5JB5 - chain A; structure by X-ray diffraction, 1.60 A resolution.

== Chain A ==
Molecule: Pancreatic trypsin inhibitor
From: Bos taurus
Reference sequence: P00974 (BPT1_BOVIN); residues 1-58 here correspond to UniProt positions 36-93 (UniProt number = residue number + 35)
Chain sequence (58 residues; each row starts with the number of its first residue):
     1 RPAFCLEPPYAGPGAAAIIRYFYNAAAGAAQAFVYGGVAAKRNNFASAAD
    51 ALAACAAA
Disordered / not traced: 58
Differences from the reference sequence: variant A3 (Asp38 in P00974), A11 (Thr46 in P00974), A15 (Lys50 in P00974), A17 (Arg52 in P00974), A26 (Lys61 in P00974), A29 (Leu64 in P00974), A30 (Cys65 in P00974), A32 (Thr67 in P00974), A39 (Arg74 in P00974), A46 (Lys81 in P00974), A49 (Glu84 in P00974), A51 (Cys86 in P00974), A53 (Arg88 in P00974), A54 (Thr89 in P00974), A56 (Gly91 in P00974), A57 (Gly92 in P00974); engineered mutation G14 (Cys49 in P00974), V38 (Cys73 in P00974), L52 (Met87 in P00974)
Disulfide bonds: C5-C55

== Summary ==
Chain A is Pancreatic trypsin inhibitor (Bos taurus); the structure, A simplified BPTI variant containing 22
alanines out of 58 residues, was determined by X-ray diffraction, deposited together with 5JB4, 5JB6 and 5JB7.
